Entry 9F5W (electron microscopy, 7.50 A resolution (low resolution: residue-level contacts below are approximate; hydrogen-bond / salt-bridge calls are withheld)); this record covers chains B and H of the 6 polymer chains in the assembly.

== Chain B ==
Name: Structural maintenance of chromosomes protein 4
From: Homo sapiens
UniProt: Q9NTJ3 (SMC4_HUMAN); residues 2-1288 here = UniProt positions 2-1288
Chain sequence (1305 residues; row label = number of the first residue in the row; numbers below 1 keep their minus sign (His-16 is residue -16)):
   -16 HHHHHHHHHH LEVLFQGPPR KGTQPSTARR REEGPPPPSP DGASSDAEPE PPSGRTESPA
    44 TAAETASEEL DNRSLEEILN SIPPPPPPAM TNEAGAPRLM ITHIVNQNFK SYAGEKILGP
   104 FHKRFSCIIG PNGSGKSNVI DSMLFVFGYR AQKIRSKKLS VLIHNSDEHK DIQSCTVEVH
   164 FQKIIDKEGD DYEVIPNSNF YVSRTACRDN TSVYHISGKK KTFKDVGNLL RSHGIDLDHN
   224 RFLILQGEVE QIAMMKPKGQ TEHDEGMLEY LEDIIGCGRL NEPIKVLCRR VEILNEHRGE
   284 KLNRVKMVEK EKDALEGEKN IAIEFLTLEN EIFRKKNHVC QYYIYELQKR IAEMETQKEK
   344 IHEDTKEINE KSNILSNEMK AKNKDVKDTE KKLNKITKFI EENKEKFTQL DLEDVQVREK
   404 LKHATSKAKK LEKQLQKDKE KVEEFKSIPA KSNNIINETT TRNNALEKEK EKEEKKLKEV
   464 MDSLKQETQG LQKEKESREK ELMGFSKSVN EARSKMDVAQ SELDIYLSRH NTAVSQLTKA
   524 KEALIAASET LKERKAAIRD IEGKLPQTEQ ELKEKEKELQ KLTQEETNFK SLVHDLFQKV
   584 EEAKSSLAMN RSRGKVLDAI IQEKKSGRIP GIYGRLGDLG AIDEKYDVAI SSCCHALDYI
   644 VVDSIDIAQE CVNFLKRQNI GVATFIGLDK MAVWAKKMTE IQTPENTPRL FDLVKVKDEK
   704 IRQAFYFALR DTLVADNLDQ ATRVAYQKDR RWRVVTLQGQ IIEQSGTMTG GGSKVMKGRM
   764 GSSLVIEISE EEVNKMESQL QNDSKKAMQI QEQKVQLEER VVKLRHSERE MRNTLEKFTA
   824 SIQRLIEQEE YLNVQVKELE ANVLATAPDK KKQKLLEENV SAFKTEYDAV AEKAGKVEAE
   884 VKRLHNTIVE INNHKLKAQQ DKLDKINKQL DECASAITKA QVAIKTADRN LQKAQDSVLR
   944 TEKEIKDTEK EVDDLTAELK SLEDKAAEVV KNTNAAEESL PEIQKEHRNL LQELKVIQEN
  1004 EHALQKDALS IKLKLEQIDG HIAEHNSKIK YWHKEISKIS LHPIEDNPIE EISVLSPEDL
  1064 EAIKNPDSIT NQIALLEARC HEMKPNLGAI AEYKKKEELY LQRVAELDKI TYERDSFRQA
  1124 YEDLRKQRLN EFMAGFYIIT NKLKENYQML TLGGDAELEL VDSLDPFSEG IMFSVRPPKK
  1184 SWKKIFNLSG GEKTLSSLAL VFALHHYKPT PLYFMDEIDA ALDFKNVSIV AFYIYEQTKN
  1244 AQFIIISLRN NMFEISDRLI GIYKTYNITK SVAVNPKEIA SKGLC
Disordered / not traced: -16 to 54, 69-79, 135-140, 348-1015, 1044-1049, 1279-1288
Construct notes: expression tag (-16 to 1)
Swiss-Prot annotation at these positions:
  - binding site (ATP): Gly113 to Ser120
  - modified residue: Ser22 (Phosphoserine), Ser28 (Phosphoserine), Thr39 (Phosphothreonine), Ser41 (Phosphoserine), Ser50 (Phosphoserine), Ser143 (Phosphoserine), Lys381 (N6-acetyllysine), Lys679 (N6-acetyllysine), Ser982 (Phosphoserine), Ser1056 (Phosphoserine)

== Chain H ==
Name: Condensin-2 complex subunit H2
From: Homo sapiens
UniProt: Q6IBW4 (CNDH2_HUMAN); residues 1-605 here = UniProt positions 1-605
Chain sequence (640 residues; numbered 1 to 640; the number before each row is that of its first residue):
     1 MEDVEARFAH LLQPIRDLTK NWEVDVAAQL GEYLEELDQI CISFDEGKTT MNFIEAALLI
    61 QGSACVYSKK VEYLYSLVYQ ALDFISGKRR AKQLSSVQED RANGVASSGV PQEAENEFLS
   121 LDDFPDSRTN VDLKNDQTPS EVLIIPLLPM ALVAPDEMEK NNNPLYSRQG EVLASRKDFR
   181 MNTCVPHPRG AFMLEPEGMS PMEPAGVSPM PGTQKDTGRT EEQPMEVSVC RSPVPALGFS
   241 QEPGPSPEGP MPLGGGEDED AEEAVELPEA SAPKAALEPK ESRSPQQSAA LPRRYMLRER
   301 EGAPEPASCV KETPDPWQSL DPFDSLESKP FKKGRPYSVP PCVEEALGQK RKRKGAAKLQ
   361 DFHQWYLAAY ADHADSRRLR RKGPSFADME VLYWTHVKEQ LETLRKLQRR EVAEQWLRPA
   421 EEDHLEDSLE DLGAADDFLE PEEYMEPEGA DPREAADLDA VPMSLSYEEL VRRNVELFIA
   481 TSQKFVQETE LSQRIRDWED TVQPLLQEQE QHVPFDIHTY GDQLVSRFPQ LNEWCPFAEL
   541 VAGQPAFEVC RSMLASLQLA NDYTVEITQQ PGLEMAVDTM SLRLLTHQRA HKRFQTYAAP
   601 SMAQPENLYF QSWSHPQFEK GGGSGGGSGG GSWSHPQFEK
Disordered / not traced: 1-12, 24-37, 89-143, 203-315, 345-358, 368-493, 587-640
Construct notes: expression tag (606-640)
Swiss-Prot annotation at these positions:
  - modified residue: Thr19 (Phosphothreonine), Ser95 (Phosphoserine), Ser200 (Phosphoserine), Ser208 (Phosphoserine), Ser228 (Phosphoserine), Ser232 (Phosphoserine), Ser282 (Phosphoserine), Ser284 (Phosphoserine), Ser466 (Phosphoserine), Ser492 (Phosphoserine)

== Interface between chain B and chain H ==
Contacting residue pairs (51):
  Ile100(B) with Leu573(H)
  Leu101(B) with Leu573(H)
  Gly102(B) with Leu573(H)
  Pro103(B) with Leu573(H); Glu574(H)
  Pro114(B) with Leu557(H); Gln558(H); Asn561(H)
  Ser117(B) with Asn561(H)
  Gln1151(B) with Ile495(H)
  Met1152(B) with Trp498(H)
  Leu1155(B) with Ile495(H); Trp498(H); Glu499(H)
  Phe1227(B) with Gln509(H)
  Lys1228(B) with Leu506(H)
  Ser1231(B) with Val502(H); Leu506(H); Gln509(H)
  Ile1232(B) with Trp498(H); Val502(H)
  Phe1235(B) with Trp498(H); Thr501(H); Val502(H)
  Tyr1236(B) with Trp498(H)
  Gln1240(B) with Arg494(H)
  Asn1254(B) with Gln509(H)
  Phe1256(B) with Cys550(H)
  Glu1257(B) with Cys550(H)
  Arg1261(B) with Glu574(H)
  Gly1264(B) with Leu557(H)
  Ile1265(B) with Leu557(H); Asn561(H)
  Tyr1266(B) with Leu557(H); Ala560(H); Asn561(H); Ile567(H); Gln569(H)
  Lys1267(B) with Ala560(H); Asn561(H); Tyr563(H)
  Thr1268(B) with Ala560(H); Glu566(H)
  Tyr1269(B) with Tyr563(H); Leu585(H)
  Asn1270(B) with Tyr563(H)
  Val1275(B) with Gln569(H); Ala576(H); Val577(H)
  Ala1276(B) with Val577(H)
  Val1277(B) with Val577(H)
Interface residues without a listed pair, chain B (35 interface residues in all): Ile112, Gly113, Glu1239, Asn1253, Ser1274
Interface residues without a listed pair, chain H (32 interface residues in all): Leu505, Glu510, His512, Phe547, Arg551, Met553, Leu554, Val565, Asp578, Thr586

== In short ==
35 residues of chain B and 32 residues of chain H are in contact. Curated annotation (UniProt) lists 8
ATP-binding residues on chain B.
Chain B is Structural maintenance of chromosomes protein 4 and chain H is Condensin-2 complex subunit H2, both
from Homo sapiens; the structure, Human condensin II - M18BP1 complex, was determined by electron microscopy.
